Entry 7VGY (electron microscopy, 3.10 A resolution); this record covers chains C and D of the 5 polymer chains in the assembly.

# Chain C
Protein: Guanine nucleotide-binding protein G(I)/G(S)/G(T) subunit beta-1
From: Rattus norvegicus
UniProt: P54311 (GBB1_RAT); residues 2-340 here = UniProt positions 2-340
Chain sequence (345 residues; each row starts with the number of its first residue; numbers below 1 keep their minus sign (Gly-4 is residue -4)):
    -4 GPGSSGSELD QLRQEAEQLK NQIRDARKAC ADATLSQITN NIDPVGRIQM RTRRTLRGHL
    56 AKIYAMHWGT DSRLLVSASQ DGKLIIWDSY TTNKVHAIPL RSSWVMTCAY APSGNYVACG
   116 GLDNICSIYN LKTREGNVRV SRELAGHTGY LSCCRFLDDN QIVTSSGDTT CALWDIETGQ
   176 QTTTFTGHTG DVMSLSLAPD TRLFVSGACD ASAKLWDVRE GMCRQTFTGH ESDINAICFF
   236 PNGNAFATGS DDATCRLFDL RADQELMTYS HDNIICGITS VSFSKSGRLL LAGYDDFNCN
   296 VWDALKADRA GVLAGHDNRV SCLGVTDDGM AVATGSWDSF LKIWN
Unresolved in the structure: -4 to 2
Sequence notes: expression tag (-4 to 1)
Disulfides: Cys121-Cys149
Curated features (UniProtKB/Swiss-Prot):
  - modified residue: Ser2 (N-acetylserine), His266 (Phosphohistidine)

# Chain D
Protein: Guanine nucleotide-binding protein G(I)/G(S)/G(O) subunit gamma-2
From: Bos taurus
UniProt: P63212 (GBG2_BOVIN); residues 2-68 here = UniProt positions 2-68
Chain sequence (67 residues; row label = number of the first residue in the row):
     2 ASNNTASIAQ ARKLVEQLKM EANIDRIKVS KAAADLMAYC EAHAKEDPLL TPVPASENPF
    62 REKKFFC
Unresolved in the structure: 2-8, 62-68
Curated features (UniProtKB/Swiss-Prot):
  - modified residue: Ala2 (N-acetylalanine), Cys68 (Cysteine methyl ester)
  - lipidation: Cys68 (S-geranylgeranyl cysteine)

# How chain C and chain D interact
Contacting residue pairs (75):
  Leu4(C) - Ala12(D)  hydrophobic
  Leu7(C) - Val16(D)
  Ala11(C) - Val16(D)  hydrophobic
  Ala11(C) - Leu19(D)
  Leu14(C) - Lys20(D)
  Ile18(C) - Leu19(D)
  Ile18(C) - Glu22(D)
  Ile18(C) - Ala23(D)  hydrophobic
  Cys25(C) - Arg27(D)
  Ala26(C) - Lys29(D)  hydrogen bond (backbone-side chain)
  Asp27(C) - Lys29(D)
  Asp27(C) - Val30(D)
  Ala28(C) - Val30(D)
  Leu30(C) - Ala34(D)  hydrophobic
  Ile33(C) - Ser31(D)
  Ile33(C) - Met38(D)  hydrophobic
  Thr34(C) - Met38(D)
  Val40(C) - Leu51(D)  hydrophobic
  Met45(C) - Leu50(D)  hydrophobic
  Arg48(C) - Phe61(D)
  Arg49(C) - Pro60(D)  hydrogen bond (side chain-backbone)
  Arg49(C) - Phe61(D)
  Ser84(C) - Phe61(D)
  Tyr85(C) - Pro60(D)
  Tyr85(C) - Phe61(D)  hydrophobic
  Lys209(C) - Gln18(D)
  Met217(C) - Met21(D)  hydrophobic
  Cys218(C) - Gln18(D)
  Cys218(C) - Met21(D)
  Cys218(C) - Glu22(D)  hydrogen bond
  Arg219(C) - Glu22(D)
  Gln220(C) - Ile25(D)
  Thr221(C) - Glu22(D)
  Phe235(C) - Leu37(D)  hydrophobic
  Phe235(C) - Tyr40(D)  hydrophobic
  Phe235(C) - Cys41(D)  hydrophobic
  Pro236(C) - Tyr40(D)
  Asn237(C) - Tyr40(D)
  Leu252(C) - Leu37(D)  hydrophobic
  Asp254(C) - Ala33(D)
  Arg256(C) - Asp26(D)
  Arg256(C) - Ile28(D)
  Ala257(C) - Arg27(D)
  Ala257(C) - Ile28(D)
  Ala257(C) - Val30(D)  hydrophobic
  Asp258(C) - Arg27(D)  salt bridge
  Leu261(C) - Val30(D)  hydrophobic
  Leu261(C) - Leu37(D)  hydrophobic
  Ser279(C) - Asp48(D)  hydrogen bond
  Lys280(C) - Tyr40(D)
  Lys280(C) - Glu47(D)
  Ser281(C) - Tyr40(D)
  Ser281(C) - Cys41(D)  hydrogen bond (backbone-side chain)
  Ser281(C) - His44(D)
  Ser281(C) - Asp48(D)  hydrogen bond
  Gly282(C) - Cys41(D)  hydrogen bond (backbone-side chain)
  Arg283(C) - Cys41(D)
  Arg283(C) - Leu51(D)
  Leu284(C) - Leu50(D)
  Leu284(C) - Leu51(D)  hydrophobic
  Leu300(C) - Met38(D)  hydrophobic
  Leu300(C) - Cys41(D)  hydrophobic
  Asp323(C) - Pro49(D)
  Gly324(C) - Pro49(D)
  Gly324(C) - Leu50(D)
  Met325(C) - Pro49(D)  hydrophobic
  Met325(C) - Leu50(D)
  Met325(C) - Asn59(D)
  Met325(C) - Pro60(D)
  Ala326(C) - Phe61(D)  hydrophobic
  Val327(C) - Leu50(D)  hydrophobic
  Ile338(C) - Phe61(D)  hydrophobic
  Asn340(C) - Leu50(D)
  Asn340(C) - Asn59(D)  hydrogen bond
  Asn340(C) - Phe61(D)
Also at the interface, not in a pair above, chain C (57 interface residues in all): Glu10, Lys15, Gln17, Ala21, Arg22, Ile37, Ile43, Ala240, Gln259, Trp339
Also at the interface, not in a pair above, chain D (35 interface residues in all): Ile9, Arg13, Lys32, Glu42, Val54

# In short
Chain C and chain D form an interface of 57 and 35 residues respectively; the contacts include 8 hydrogen
bonds and 1 salt bridge. Among the polar pairs are Asp258(C)-Arg27(D), Ala26(C)-Lys29(D) and
Arg49(C)-Pro60(D).
Chain C is Guanine nucleotide-binding protein G(I)/G(S)/G(T) subunit beta-1 (Rattus norvegicus) and chain D is
Guanine nucleotide-binding protein G(I)/G(S)/G(O) subunit gamma-2 (Bos taurus); the structure, Melatonin
receptor1-2-Iodomelatonin-Gicomplex, was determined by electron microscopy (same publication as 7VGZ and
7VH0).
